Entry 8E3X (electron microscopy, 2.30 A resolution); this record covers chains P and R of the 6 polymer chains in the assembly.

# Chain P
Name: Pituitary adenylate cyclase-activating polypeptide
UniProtKB: P18509 (PACA_HUMAN); residues 1-27 here correspond to UniProt positions 132-158 (UniProt number = residue number + 131)
Chain sequence (27 residues; each row starts with the number of its first residue):
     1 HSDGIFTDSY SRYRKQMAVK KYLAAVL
UniProt features mapped onto this chain:
  - region: Val19 to Leu27 (Important for receptor binding)
  - modified residue: Leu27 (Leucine amide)
Reported in the primary citation:
  - mutagenesis - G4A (5-fold): decreased signaling with Pituitary adenylate cyclase-activating polypeptide type I receptor (chain R)
  - mutagenesis - G4A (5-fold): decreased signaling
  - mutagenesis - G4A: unchanged signaling in response to VPAC1R

# Chain R
Name: Pituitary adenylate cyclase-activating polypeptide type I receptor
Organism: Homo sapiens
UniProtKB: P41586 (PACR_HUMAN); numbering as in UniProt (aligned over 19-468)
Chain sequence (483 residues; numbered 5 to 487; the number before each row is that of its first residue):
     5 DYKDDDDLEV LFQGPAMHSD CIFKKEQAMC LEKIQRANEL MGFNDSSPGC PGMWDNITCW
    65 KPAHVGEMVL VSCPELFRIF NPDQVWETET IGESDFGDSN SLDLSDMGVV SRNCTEDGWS
   125 EPFPHYFDAC GFDEYESETG DQDYYYLSVK ALYTVGYSTS LVTLTTAMVI LCRFRKLHCT
   185 RNFIHMNLFV SFMLRAISVF IKDWILYAEQ DSNHCFISTV ECKAVMVFFH YCVVSNYFWL
   245 FIEGLYLFTL LVETFFPERR YFYWYTIIGW GTPTVCVTVW ATLRLYFDDT GCWDMNDSTA
   305 LWWVIKGPVV GSIMVNFVLF IGIIVILVQK LQSPDMGGNE SSIYLRLARS TLLLIPLFGI
   365 HYTVFAFSPE NVSKRERLVF ELGLGSFQGF VVAVLYCFLN GEVQAEIKRK WRSWKVNRYF
   425 AVDFKHRHPS LASSGVNGGT QLSILSKSSS QIRMSGLPAD NLATPAGLEV LFQGPHHHHH
   485 HHH
Disordered / not traced: 5-23, 88-113, 139-145, 419-487
Disulfides: Cys34-Cys63, Cys54-Cys118, Cys77-Cys134, Cys226-Cys296
Construct notes: expression tag (5-18, 469-487)
UniProt features mapped onto this chain:
  - region: Glu125 to Tyr139 (Important for ADCYAP1/PACAP ligand binding and specificity)
  - modified residue (Phosphoserine): Ser434, Ser447
  - glycosylation (N-linked (GlcNAc...) asparagine): Asn48, Asn60, Asn117, Asn300, Asn375
  - mutagenesis: Val114 (V114A: Reduced affinity for ADCYAP1), Glu125 (E125R: Reduced affinity for ADCYAP1), Pro128 (P128A: Reduced affinity for ADCYAP1), Tyr130 (Y130A: Decreases maxadilan-induced receptor activity in the functional cAMP assay. Does not affect PACAP-38-induced receptor activity), Phe131 (F131A: Decreases maxadilan-induced receptor activity in the functional cAMP assay. Does not affect PACAP-38-induced receptor activity), Glu138 (E138R: Reduced affinity for ADCYAP1), Tyr139 (Y139A: Strongly reduced affinity for ADCYAP1), Tyr150 (Y150A: Decreased ADCYAP1/PACAP27 potency for ADCYAP1R1), Tyr157 (Y157A: Decreases maxadilan-induced receptor activity in the functional cAMP assay. Does not affect PACAP-38-induced receptor activity), Tyr161 (Y161A: Decreases PACAP-38-induced receptor activity in the functional cAMP assay. Decreases maxadilan-induced receptor activity), Arg199 (R199A: Decreases PACAP-38-induced receptor activity in the functional cAMP assay. Slightly decreases maxadilan-induced receptor activity), Lys206 (K206A: Decreases PACAP-38-induced receptor activity in the functional cAMP assay. Decreases maxadilan-induced receptor activity), 7 further mutagenesis entries in UniProt
Reported in the primary citation:
  - contacts within the chain: Cys25-Cys219
  - mutagenesis - C219A (25-200 fold): decreased signaling in response to VIP
  - mutagenesis - C25A: decreased signaling with Pituitary adenylate cyclase-activating polypeptide (chain P)
  - mutagenesis - C25A: decreased signaling in response to PACAP27
  - mutagenesis - C25A/C219A: decreased signaling

# Interface between chain P and chain R
Pairs across the interface (55):
  His1(P) - His234(R)  hydrogen bond
  His1(P) - Val237(R)
  His1(P) - Tyr241(R)
  His1(P) - Trp306(R)
  Ser2(P) - Leu382(R)
  Ser2(P) - Glu385(R)
  Asp3(P) - Tyr161(R)  hydrogen bond
  Asp3(P) - Arg199(R)  salt bridge
  Asp3(P) - Phe233(R)
  Asp3(P) - Leu386(R)
  Gly4(P) - Asn300(R)
  Gly4(P) - Trp306(R)
  Ile5(P) - Glu374(R)
  Ile5(P) - Arg381(R)
  Phe6(P) - Tyr150(R)  hydrophobic
  Phe6(P) - Val153(R)  hydrophobic
  Phe6(P) - Tyr157(R)
  Phe6(P) - Leu382(R)  hydrophobic
  Phe6(P) - Leu386(R)  hydrophobic
  Thr7(P) - Lys206(R)  hydrogen bond
  Thr7(P) - Tyr211(R)  hydrogen bond (backbone-side chain)
  Thr7(P) - Asp298(R)
  Asp8(P) - Asp298(R)
  Asp8(P) - Met299(R)
  Asp8(P) - Asn300(R)  hydrogen bond (side chain-backbone)
  Ser9(P) - Tyr150(R)
  Ser9(P) - Lys378(R)
  Tyr10(P) - Tyr150(R)  hydrophobic
  Tyr10(P) - Leu151(R)
  Tyr10(P) - Tyr211(R)
  Ser11(P) - Tyr211(R)  hydrogen bond
  Ser11(P) - Asp298(R)  hydrogen bond
  Ser11(P) - Met299(R)
  Arg12(P) - Met299(R)
  Arg12(P) - Asp301(R)  salt bridge
  Tyr13(P) - Gln146(R)
  Tyr13(P) - Asp147(R)  hydrogen bond (side chain-backbone)
  Tyr13(P) - Tyr150(R)  hydrophobic
  Arg14(P) - Tyr211(R)
  Arg14(P) - Gln214(R)
  Lys15(P) - Ile83(R)
  Lys15(P) - Phe220(R)
  Gln16(P) - Ile83(R)
  Gln16(P) - Phe84(R)
  Val19(P) - Leu80(R)
  Val19(P) - Phe84(R)  hydrophobic
  Lys20(P) - Phe84(R)
  Lys20(P) - Phe136(R)
  Lys20(P) - Glu138(R)  hydrogen bond (side chain-backbone)
  Tyr22(P) - Phe27(R)  hydrophobic
  Tyr22(P) - Lys28(R)  hydrogen bond
  Tyr22(P) - Gln31(R)  hydrogen bond
  Tyr22(P) - Asn60(R)  hydrogen bond
  Leu23(P) - Phe81(R)  hydrophobic
  Val26(P) - Asn60(R)
Also at the interface, not in a pair above, chain P (22 interface residues in all): Leu27
Also at the interface, not in a pair above, chain R (45 interface residues in all): Ile61, Phe131, Lys154, Val203, Leu210, Asp215, Lys310, Val313
The authors on this interface:
  - residue pairs: Ile5(P)-Glu374(R), Asp8(P)-Asn300(R), Ser11(P)-Asp298(R) (hydrogen bond), Arg12(P)-Asp301(R), Arg14(P)-Asp215(R), Tyr22(P)-Asn60(R)
  - interface residues, chain P: Ser2(P), Asp3(P), Thr7(P)
  - interface residues, chain P: Phe6(P), Tyr13(P) (from molecular simulation)

# Summary
22 residues of chain P and 45 residues of chain R are in contact, with 12 hydrogen bonds and 2 salt bridges.
Among the polar pairs are Asp3(P)-Arg199(R), Arg12(P)-Asp301(R) and His1(P)-His234(R). The paper describes
contacts between Ile5(P) and Glu374(R), Asp8(P) and Asn300(R) and Arg12(P) and Asp301(R) among others; a
hydrogen bond between Ser11(P) and Asp298(R). The paper reports that G4A of chain P reduces signaling with
Pituitary adenylate cyclase-activating polypeptide type I receptor (chain R); interface residues Ser2(P),
Asp3(P) and Thr7(P) among others; 4 substitutions were tested in all.
Here chain P is Pituitary adenylate cyclase-activating polypeptide and chain R is Pituitary adenylate
cyclase-activating polypeptide type I receptor (Homo sapiens). Entry 8E3X (Cryo-EM structure of the
PAC1R-PACAP27-Gs complex) was determined by electron microscopy, deposited together with 8E3Y and 8E3Z.
